Entry 7TID (electron microscopy, 3.30 A resolution); this record covers chains A and B of the 10 polymer chains in the assembly.

[Chain A]
Molecule: Replication factor C subunit 1
Organism: Saccharomyces cerevisiae
UniProtKB: P38630 (RFC1_YEAST); residue numbers follow UniProt; this construct covers 1-861
Chain sequence (861 residues; row label = number of the first residue in the row):
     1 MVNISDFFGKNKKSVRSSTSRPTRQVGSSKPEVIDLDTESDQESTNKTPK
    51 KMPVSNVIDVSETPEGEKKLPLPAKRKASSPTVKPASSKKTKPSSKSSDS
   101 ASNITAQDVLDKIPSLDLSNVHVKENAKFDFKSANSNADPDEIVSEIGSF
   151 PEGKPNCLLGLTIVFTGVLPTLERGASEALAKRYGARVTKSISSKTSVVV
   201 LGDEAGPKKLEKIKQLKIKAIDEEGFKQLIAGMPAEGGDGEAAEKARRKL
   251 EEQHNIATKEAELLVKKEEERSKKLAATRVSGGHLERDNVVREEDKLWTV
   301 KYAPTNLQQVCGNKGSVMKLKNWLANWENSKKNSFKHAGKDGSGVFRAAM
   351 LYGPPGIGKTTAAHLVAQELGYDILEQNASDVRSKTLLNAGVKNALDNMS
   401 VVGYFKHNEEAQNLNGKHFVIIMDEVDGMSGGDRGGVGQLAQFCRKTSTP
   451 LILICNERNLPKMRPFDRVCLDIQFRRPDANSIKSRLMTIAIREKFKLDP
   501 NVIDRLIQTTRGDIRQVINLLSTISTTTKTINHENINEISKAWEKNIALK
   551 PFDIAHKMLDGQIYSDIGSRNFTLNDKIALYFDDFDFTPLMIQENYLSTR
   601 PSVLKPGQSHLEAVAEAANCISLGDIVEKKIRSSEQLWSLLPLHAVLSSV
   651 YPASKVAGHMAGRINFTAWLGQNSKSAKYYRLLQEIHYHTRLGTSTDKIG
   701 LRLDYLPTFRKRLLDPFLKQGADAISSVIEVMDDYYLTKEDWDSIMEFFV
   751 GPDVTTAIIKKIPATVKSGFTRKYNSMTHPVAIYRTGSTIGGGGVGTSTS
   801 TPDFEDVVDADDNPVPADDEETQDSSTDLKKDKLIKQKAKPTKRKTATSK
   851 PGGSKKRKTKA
Unresolved in the structure: 1-290, 777-861
Metal / ion sites: Mg2+: Thr360 (together with ATP-gamma-S)
Small-molecule neighbours: ATP-gamma-S (AGS; phosphothiophosphoric acid-adenylate ester): Thr299, Tyr302, Ala303, Pro304, Gln309, Val310, Cys311, Pro355, Gly356, Ile357, Gly358, Lys359, Thr360, Thr361, Asn456, Ile514, Arg515, Ile518
Reported in the primary citation:
  - binding site for the 20-nt DNA strand: Phe582, Trp638
  - mutagenesis - W638G: decreased catalytic activity on PCNA and DNA
  - mutagenesis - F582A: unchanged catalytic activity on DNA
  - mutagenesis - F582A: unchanged binding to DNA
  - mutagenesis - F582A, W638G: unchanged growth

[Chain B]
Molecule: Replication factor C subunit 4
Organism: Saccharomyces cerevisiae
UniProtKB: P40339 (RFC4_YEAST); residue numbers follow UniProt; this construct covers 1-323
Chain sequence (323 residues; each row starts with the number of its first residue):
     1 MSKTLSLQLPWVEKYRPQVLSDIVGNKETIDRLQQIAKDGNMPHMIISGM
    51 PGIGKTTSVHCLAHELLGRSYADGVLELNASDDRGIDVVRNQIKHFAQKK
   101 LHLPPGKHKIVILDEADSMTAGAQQALRRTMELYSNSTRFAFACNQSNKI
   151 IEPLQSRCAILRYSKLSDEDVLKRLLQIIKLEDVKYTNDGLEAIIFTAEG
   201 DMRQAINNLQSTVAGHGLVNADNVFKIVDSPHPLIVKKMLLASNLEDSIQ
   251 ILRTDLWKKGYSSIDIVTTSFRVTKNLAQVKESVRLEMIKEIGLTHMRIL
   301 EGVGTYLQLASMLAKIHKLNNKA
Unresolved in the structure: 1-3, 323
Metal / ion sites: Mg2+: Thr56 (together with ATP-gamma-S)
Small-molecule neighbours:
  - ATP-gamma-S (AGS; phosphothiophosphoric acid-adenylate ester), molecule 1: Trp11, Val12, Tyr15, Arg16, Pro17, Asp22, Ile23, Val24, Gly25, Met50, Pro51, Gly52, Ile53, Gly54, Lys55, Thr56, Thr57, Glu115, Asn145, Leu166, Arg174, Met202, Arg203, Ile206
  - ATP-gamma-S (AGS), molecule 2: Arg128, Glu132, Pro153, Arg157

[How chain A and chain B interact]
Residue-residue contacts (79):
  Arg292(A) with Pro105(B)
  Glu294(A) with Asn41(B), hydrogen bond (backbone-side chain)
  Asp295(A) with Pro105(B); Gly106(B); His108(B), salt bridge; Arg139(B), hydrogen bond (backbone-side chain)
  Lys296(A) with Asn41(B)
  Leu297(A) with Asn41(B); Pro43(B), hydrophobic; Ser135(B); Arg139(B)
  Pro355(A) with Glu152(B)
  Thr360(A) with Arg129(B)
  His364(A) with Arg129(B)
  Asn378(A) with Arg129(B)
  Ala379(A) with Arg90(B); Ala126(B)
  Ser380(A) with Arg90(B); Ala126(B), hydrogen bond (side chain-backbone); Arg129(B); Thr130(B)
  Asp381(A) with Arg90(B)
  Val382(A) with Arg90(B)
  Arg383(A) with Arg90(B)
  Asp424(A) with Arg129(B), salt bridge
  Glu425(A) with Gln125(B); Arg128(B), salt bridge; Arg157(B), salt bridge
  Gly428(A) with Gln125(B)
  Asn456(A) with Arg128(B), hydrogen bond; Pro153(B)
  Asp513(A) with Ser156(B), hydrogen bond
  Arg515(A) with Glu132(B), salt bridge; Ser156(B), hydrogen bond; Arg157(B)
  Gln516(A) with Gln155(B), hydrogen bond (side chain-backbone); Ser156(B); Cys158(B)
  Asn519(A) with Ser156(B); Arg157(B)
  Thr523(A) with Arg32(B); Ala159(B)
  Ile524(A) with Arg32(B)
  Thr526(A) with Gln35(B)
  Thr527(A) with Arg32(B)
  Thr528(A) with Arg32(B)
  Lys541(A) with Arg162(B)
  Ala542(A) with Arg162(B), hydrogen bond (backbone-side chain)
  Trp543(A) with Ala159(B), hydrophobic; Ile160(B)
  Glu544(A) with Arg162(B), hydrogen bond (backbone-side chain)
  Lys545(A) with Glu152(B), salt bridge
  Ile547(A) with Glu152(B)
  Leu574(A) with Glu282(B); Leu286(B), hydrophobic; Ile289(B), hydrophobic
  Asn575(A) with Lys275(B), hydrogen bond (side chain-backbone); Asn276(B), hydrogen bond
  Lys577(A) with Glu282(B), salt bridge
  Ile578(A) with Lys275(B)
  Leu623(A) with Lys290(B)
  Val627(A) with Met297(B), hydrophobic
  Lys630(A) with Met297(B); Glu301(B), salt bridge
  Leu637(A) with Leu300(B), hydrophobic
  Ser639(A) with Leu300(B)
  Leu640(A) with His296(B); Met297(B), hydrophobic; Leu300(B), hydrophobic
  Pro642(A) with Phe271(B), hydrophobic
  Leu643(A) with Phe271(B); Gly293(B)
  Val646(A) with Leu286(B), hydrophobic; Ile289(B), hydrophobic
  Leu647(A) with Lys290(B)
  Val650(A) with Leu286(B), hydrophobic
  Tyr651(A) with Leu286(B), hydrophobic; Glu287(B), hydrogen bond
  Ser654(A) with Leu286(B)
Interface residues without a listed pair, chain A (56 interface residues in all): Val300, Gly356, Glu376, Asp427, Asn546, Ser569
Interface residues without a listed pair, chain B (47 interface residues in all): Ile36, His44, Ile86, Lys94, Lys107, Leu133, Asn136, Ser147, Arg285

[Overview]
The interface between chain A and chain B involves 56 residues on one side and 47 on the other; the contacts
include 12 hydrogen bonds and 8 salt bridges. Polar contacts include Asp295(A)-His108(B), Asp424(A)-Arg129(B)
and Glu425(A)-Arg128(B). The paper reports a binding site for the 20-nt DNA strand at Phe582(A) and Trp638(A);
W638G of chain A reduces catalytic activity on PCNA and DNA.
Here chain A is Replication factor C subunit 1 and chain B is Replication factor C subunit 4, both from
Saccharomyces cerevisiae. Entry 7TID (Structure of the yeast clamp loader (Replication Factor C RFC) bound to
the sliding clamp (Proliferating ...) was determined by electron microscopy together with 7THJ, 7THV, 7TI8,
7TIB, 7TIC and 7TKU from the same study.
